PDB entry 7BEF | electron microscopy, 4.50 A resolution (low resolution: residue-level contacts below are approximate; hydrogen-bond / salt-bridge calls are withheld) | chains F and N of the 9 polymer chains in the assembly

[Chain F]
Protein: RNA polymerase sigma factor RpoD
Organism: Escherichia coli (strain K12)
UniProt: P00579 (RPOD_ECOLI); numbering as in UniProt (aligned over 1-613)
Chain sequence (630 residues; each row starts with the number of its first residue; numbers below 1 keep their minus sign (Met-16 is residue -16)):
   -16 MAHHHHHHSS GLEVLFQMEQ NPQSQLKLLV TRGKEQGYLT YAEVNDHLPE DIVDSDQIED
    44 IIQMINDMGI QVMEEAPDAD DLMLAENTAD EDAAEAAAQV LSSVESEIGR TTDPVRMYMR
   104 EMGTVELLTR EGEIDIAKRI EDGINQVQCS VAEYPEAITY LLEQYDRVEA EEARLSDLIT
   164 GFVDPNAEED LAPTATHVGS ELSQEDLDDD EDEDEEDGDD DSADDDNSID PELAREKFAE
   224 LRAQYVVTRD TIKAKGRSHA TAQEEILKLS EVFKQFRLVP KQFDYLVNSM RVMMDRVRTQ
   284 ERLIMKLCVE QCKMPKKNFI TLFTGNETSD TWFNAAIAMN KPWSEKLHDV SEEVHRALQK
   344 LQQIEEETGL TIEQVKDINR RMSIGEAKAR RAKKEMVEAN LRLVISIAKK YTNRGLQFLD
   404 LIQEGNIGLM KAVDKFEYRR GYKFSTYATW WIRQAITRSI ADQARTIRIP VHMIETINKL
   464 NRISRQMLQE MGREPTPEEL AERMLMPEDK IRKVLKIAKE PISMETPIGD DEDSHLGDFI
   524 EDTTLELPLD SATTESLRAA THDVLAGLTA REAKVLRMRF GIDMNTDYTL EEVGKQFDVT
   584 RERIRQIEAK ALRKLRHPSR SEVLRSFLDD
Disordered / not traced: -16 to 78, 172-210
Construct notes: initiating methionine (-16); expression tag (-15 to 0)
Swiss-Prot annotation at these positions:
  - DNA-binding region: Leu573 to Ala592 (H-T-H motif)
  - region: Arg584 to Arg599 (Interaction with anti-sigma factors)
  - motif: Asp403 to Gln406 (Interaction with polymerase core subunit RpoC)
  - site: Arg562 (Interaction with anti-sigma factors)
  - mutagenesis: Ala553 (A553D: Disrupts the interaction with Escherichia phage lambda antitermination protein Q), Arg596 (R596D/E: 2-fold reduction in activation of class II Crp-dependent promoters)

[Chain N]
Molecule: pmicF promoter non-template DNA
Organism: Klebsiella pneumoniae
Sequence (73 nucleotides; numbered -57 to 15; the number before each row is that of its first residue; numbers below 1 keep their minus sign (DT-57 is residue -57)):
   -57 TCAGGTATAG CACTGAATGA CAAAACAAAA TGGTCGCCTG CGACTAGAAT ACACTGTGCT
     3 ATCATCATTA ACT

[Chain F / chain N interface]
Residue-residue contacts (43; chain F residue first):
  Arg99(F) - DA-5(N)
  Met102(F) - DT-8(N)
  Met102(F) - DA-7(N)
  Met105(F) - DT-8(N)
  Leu110(F) - DA-9(N)
  Arg113(F) - DA-10(N)
  Glu116(F) - DA-9(N)
  Ala382(F) - DA-9(N)
  Asn383(F) - DA-9(N)
  Arg385(F) - DA-9(N)
  Arg385(F) - DT-8(N)
  Leu386(F) - DA-9(N)
  Ile388(F) - DT-8(N)
  Ser389(F) - DA-9(N)
  Ser389(F) - DT-8(N)
  Lys392(F) - DT-8(N)
  Lys392(F) - DA-7(N)
  Lys392(F) - DC-6(N)
  Lys393(F) - DA-10(N)
  Thr395(F) - DC-6(N)
  Thr395(F) - DA-5(N)
  Phe401(F) - DA-5(N)
  Arg423(F) - DT-13(N)
  Tyr425(F) - DT-13(N)
  Tyr425(F) - DG-11(N)
  Lys426(F) - DG-11(N)
  Lys426(F) - DA-10(N)
  Ser428(F) - DA-10(N)
  Ser428(F) - DA-9(N)
  Thr429(F) - DG-11(N)
  Thr429(F) - DA-10(N)
  Tyr430(F) - DC-14(N)
  Tyr430(F) - DT-13(N)
  Trp433(F) - DC-14(N)
  Trp434(F) - DA-15(N)
  Gln437(F) - DA-15(N)
  Gln437(F) - DC-14(N)
  Arg441(F) - DC-17(N)
  Arg441(F) - DG-16(N)
  Pro453(F) - DT-19(N)
  His455(F) - DT-19(N)
  Thr583(F) - DC-37(N)
  Arg584(F) - DA-34(N)
Other interface residues (no listed pair), chain F (33 interface residues in all): Gly106, Lys418, Thr432
Other interface residues (no listed pair), chain N (17 interface residues in all): DG-18, DA-12

[In short]
Chain F and chain N form an interface of 33 and 17 residues respectively. Curated annotation (UniProt) lists 2
mutagenesis sites on chain F.
Chain F is RNA polymerase sigma factor RpoD (Escherichia coli (strain K12)) and chain N is pmicF promoter
non-template DNA (Klebsiella pneumoniae); the structure, Structures of class II bacterial transcription
complexes, was determined by electron microscopy, deposited together with 7BEG.
